2Q8G - chain A; structure by X-ray diffraction, 1.90 A resolution.

Chain A:
Protein: [Pyruvate dehydrogenase [lipoamide]] kinase isozyme 1
Source organism: Homo sapiens
Notes: EC 2.7.11.2
UniProt: Q15118 (PDK1_HUMAN); numbering as in UniProt (aligned over 30-436)
Amino-acid sequence (407 residues; numbered 30 to 436; the number before each row is that of its first residue):
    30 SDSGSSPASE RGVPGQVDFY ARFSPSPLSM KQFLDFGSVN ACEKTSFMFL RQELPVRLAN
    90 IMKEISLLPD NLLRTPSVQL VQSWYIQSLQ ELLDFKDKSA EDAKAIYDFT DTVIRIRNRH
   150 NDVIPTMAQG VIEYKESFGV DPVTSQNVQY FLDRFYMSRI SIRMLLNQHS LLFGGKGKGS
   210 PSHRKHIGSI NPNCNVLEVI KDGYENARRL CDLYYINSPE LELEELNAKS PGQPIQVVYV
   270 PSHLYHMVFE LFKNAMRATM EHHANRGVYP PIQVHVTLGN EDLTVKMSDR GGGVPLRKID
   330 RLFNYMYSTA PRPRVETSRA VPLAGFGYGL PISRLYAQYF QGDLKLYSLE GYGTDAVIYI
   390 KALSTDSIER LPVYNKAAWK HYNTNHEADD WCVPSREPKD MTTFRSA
Unresolved in the structure: 30-40, 168-169, 204-213, 415-417, 424-436
Curated features (UniProtKB/Swiss-Prot):
  - binding site (ATP): Glu279 to Arg286, Asp318, Ser337, Thr338, Gly354 to Leu359
  - modified residue: Tyr136 (Phosphotyrosine), Tyr243 (Phosphotyrosine), Tyr244 (Phosphotyrosine), Thr338 (Phosphothreonine), Lys405 (N6-succinyllysine)
Bound ions: K+: Ala50, Arg51, Phe52, Asn89, Tyr403
Residues lining bound ligands: AZX (4-[(3-chloro-4-{[(2R)-3,3,3-trifluoro-2-hydroxy-2-methylpropanoyl]amino}phenyl)sulfonyl]-N,N-dimethylbenzamide): Leu57, Gln61, Phe62, Asp64, Phe65, Thr74, Ser75, Phe78, Leu79, Leu194, Gln197, His198, Leu201, Phe202
Reported in the primary citation:
  - binding site for AZX: Leu57, Phe62, Phe65, Ser75, Phe78, Leu79, Gln197, Leu201, Phe202

Summary:
Ligands of chain A: compound AZX. The K+ site is built by Ala50, Arg51, Phe52, Asn89 and Tyr403. Curated
annotation (UniProt) lists 17 ATP-binding residues. From the paper: a binding site for AZX at Leu57, Phe62 and
Phe65 among others.
Chain A is [Pyruvate dehydrogenase [lipoamide]] kinase isozyme 1 (Homo sapiens); the structure, Structure of
pyruvate dehydrogenase kinase isoform 1 in complex with glucose-lowering drug AZD7545, was determined by X-ray
diffraction together with 2Q8F and 2Q8H from the same study.
